1Y2H - chain A; structure by X-ray diffraction, 2.40 A resolution.

# Chain A
Protein: cAMP-specific 3', 5'-cyclic phosphodiesterase 4B
From: Homo sapiens
Notes: EC 3.1.4.17; fragment: catalytic domain of human phosphodiesterase 4b
UniProtKB: Q07343 (PDE4B_HUMAN); residues 152-528 here correspond to UniProt positions 324-700 (UniProt number = residue number + 172)
Amino-acid sequence (398 residues; numbered 131 to 528; the number before each row is that of its first residue):
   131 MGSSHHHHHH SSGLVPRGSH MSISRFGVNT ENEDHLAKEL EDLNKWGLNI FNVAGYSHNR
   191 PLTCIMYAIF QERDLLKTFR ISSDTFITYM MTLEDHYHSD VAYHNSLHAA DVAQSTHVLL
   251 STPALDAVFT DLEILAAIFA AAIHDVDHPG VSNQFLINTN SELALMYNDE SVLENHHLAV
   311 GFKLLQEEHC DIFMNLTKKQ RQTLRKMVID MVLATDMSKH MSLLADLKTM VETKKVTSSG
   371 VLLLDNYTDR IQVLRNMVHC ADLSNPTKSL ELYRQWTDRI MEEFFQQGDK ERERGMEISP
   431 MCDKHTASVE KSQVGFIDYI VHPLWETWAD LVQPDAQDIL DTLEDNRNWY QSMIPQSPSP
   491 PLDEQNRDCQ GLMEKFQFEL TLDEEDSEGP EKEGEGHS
Disordered / not traced: 131-162, 486-528
Construct notes: initiating methionine (131); cloning artifact (132-134, 141-151); expression tag (135-140)
Modified / non-standard residues: C194 (s,s-(2-hydroxyethyl)thiocysteine; CME)
Ion coordination: Zn2+: H238, H274, D392; Mg2+ near D275 (its only coordinating residue here)
Ligand contacts: 6DE (1-(2-chlorophenyl)-3,5-dimethyl-1H-pyrazole-4-carboxylic acid ethyl ester): Y233, H234, M347, D392, L393, N395, Y403, W406, T407, I410, F414, M431, Q443, F446
UniProt features mapped onto this chain:
  - active site: H234 (Proton donor)
  - binding site (3',5'-cyclic AMP): H234, Q443, F446
  - binding site (AMP): H234, H238, D275, D392, Q443, F446
  - binding site (Zn(2+)): H238, H274, D275, D392
  - binding site (Mg(2+)): D275
  - binding site (Mn(2+)): D275
  - modified residue (Phosphoserine): S487, S489

# In short
Chain A binds compound 6DE. The Zn2+ site is built by H238, H274 and D392. UniProt lists active-site residue
H234, 3 residues binding 3',5'-cyclic AMP, 6 AMP-binding residues and 4 Zn2+-binding residues.
Chain A is cAMP-specific 3', 5'-cyclic phosphodiesterase 4B (Homo sapiens); the structure, Catalytic Domain Of
Human Phosphodiesterase 4B In Complex With 1-(2-chloro-phenyl)-3,5-dimethyl-1H-pyrazole-4-carboxylic acid
ethyl ester, was determined by X-ray diffraction, deposited together with 1Y2B, 1Y2D, 1Y2E, 1Y2J and 1Y2K.
